PDB entry 7SJZ | X-ray diffraction, 1.85 A resolution | chains A and B

# Chain A
Protein: Cobalt-containing nitrile hydratase subunit alpha
From: Pseudonocardia thermophila
Notes: EC 4.2.1.84
Reference sequence: Q7SID2 (NHAA_PSETH); residues 1-204 here = UniProt positions 1-204
Amino-acid sequence (211 residues; row label = number of the first residue in the row):
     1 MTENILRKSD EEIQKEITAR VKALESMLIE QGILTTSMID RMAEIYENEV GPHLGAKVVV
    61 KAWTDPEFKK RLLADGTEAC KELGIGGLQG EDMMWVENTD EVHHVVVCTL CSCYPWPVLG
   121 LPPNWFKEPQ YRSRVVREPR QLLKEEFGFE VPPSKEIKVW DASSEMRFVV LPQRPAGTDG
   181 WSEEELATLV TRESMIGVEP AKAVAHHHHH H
Not modelled in the structure: 1, 205-211
Cystine bridges: Cys108-Cys113
Construct notes: engineered mutation Ala162 (Ser in Q7SID2); expression tag (205-211)
UniProt features mapped onto this chain:
  - binding site (Co(2+)): Cys108, Cys111, Ser112, Cys113
  - modified residue: Cys111 (Cysteine sulfinic acid (-SO2H)), Cys113 (Cysteine sulfenic acid (-SOH))
Reported in the primary citation:
  - mutagenesis - C108H, C108M (14 +/- 1 s-1), C108S, S162A (63 +/- 3 s-1): decreased catalytic activity on acrylonitrile
  - catalytic residues: Cys108
  - conformationally variable residues (side-chain flip): Cys111, Cys113

# Chain B
Protein: Cobalt-containing nitrile hydratase subunit beta
From: Pseudonocardia thermophila
Notes: EC 4.2.1.84
Reference sequence: Q7SID3 (NHAB_PSETH); numbering as in UniProt (aligned over 1-233)
Amino-acid sequence (233 residues; numbered 1 to 233; the number before each row is that of its first residue):
     1 MNGVYDVGGT DGLGPINRPA DEPVFRAEWE KVAFAMFPAT FRAGFMGLDE FRFGIEQMNP
    61 AEYLESPYYW HWIRTYIHHG VRTGKIDLEE LERRTQYYRE NPDAPLPEHE QKPELIEFVN
   121 QAVYGGLPAS REVDRPPKFK EGDVVRFSTA SPKGHARRAR YVRGKTGTVV KHHGAYIYPD
   181 TAGNGLGECP EHLYTVRFTA QELWGPEGDP NSSVYYDCWE PYIELVDTKA AAA
Not modelled in the structure: 229-233

# Interface between chain A and chain B
Contacting residue pairs - 185 pairs, chain A then chain B:
  Asn4(A) with Glu65(B), hydrogen bond
  Arg7(A) with Glu65(B), salt bridge
  Gln14(A) with Trp29(B), hydrogen bond
  Glu16(A) with Arg99(B), salt bridge
  Ile17(A) with Trp29(B), hydrophobic; Pro67(B), hydrophobic; Trp70(B), hydrophobic
  Thr18(A) with Trp29(B)
  Ala19(A) with Thr95(B); Tyr98(B); Arg99(B)
  Arg20(A) with Trp70(B); Arg74(B); Thr95(B)
  Val21(A) with Trp29(B), hydrophobic; Val32(B), hydrophobic; Ile73(B), hydrophobic
  Lys22(A) with Tyr98(B); Pro102(B), hydrogen bond (side chain-backbone); Ala104(B), hydrogen bond (side chain-backbone)
  Ala23(A) with Leu91(B), hydrophobic; Arg94(B); Thr95(B); Tyr98(B)
  Leu24(A) with Met36(B), hydrophobic; Ile86(B), hydrophobic; Leu91(B)
  Glu25(A) with Val32(B); Met36(B); Leu106(B)
  Ser26(A) with Arg94(B), hydrogen bond; Tyr98(B); Pro107(B)
  Met27(A) with Asp87(B); Glu90(B); Leu91(B), hydrophobic; Arg94(B)
  Leu28(A) with Thr40(B); Phe45(B), hydrophobic; Ile86(B), hydrophobic
  Ile29(A) with Leu106(B), hydrophobic; Pro107(B); His109(B)
  Glu30(A) with Arg94(B), salt bridge; Pro107(B)
  Gln31(A) with Phe45(B); Lys85(B), hydrogen bond (side chain-backbone); Ile86(B)
  Gly32(A) with Lys112(B), hydrogen bond (backbone-side chain)
  Ile33(A) with Ala39(B); Ala43(B), hydrophobic; Phe45(B), hydrophobic; Leu115(B)
  Leu34(A) with Ala39(B), hydrophobic
  Thr35(A) with His109(B); Glu110(B); Gln111(B); Leu115(B)
  Thr36(A) with His109(B), hydrogen bond (backbone-side chain); Gln111(B), hydrogen bond
  Ser37(A) with Gln111(B), hydrogen bond; Ile116(B)
  Met38(A) with Pro38(B); Ala39(B); Leu115(B), hydrophobic; Ile116(B); Val119(B), hydrophobic
  Ile39(A) with Ala35(B), hydrophobic
  Arg41(A) with Val119(B); Asn120(B), hydrogen bond
  Met42(A) with Phe34(B), hydrophobic; Pro38(B), hydrophobic; Val119(B), hydrophobic
  Ala43(A) with Phe25(B), hydrophobic; Lys31(B)
  Ile45(A) with Val119(B), hydrophobic; Asn120(B); Val123(B), hydrophobic
  Tyr46(A) with Val24(B); Phe34(B), hydrophobic; Val123(B)
  Glu47(A) with Phe25(B); Lys31(B), salt bridge
  Glu49(A) with Tyr124(B), hydrogen bond
  Gly86(A) with Val123(B); Tyr124(B)
  Gly87(A) with Val123(B); Tyr124(B); Gly126(B)
  Leu88(A) with Ala122(B); Val123(B), hydrogen bond (backbone-backbone); Gly126(B); Leu127(B), hydrophobic
  Glu91(A) with Gly126(B); Leu127(B), hydrogen bond (side chain-backbone); Pro128(B)
  Asp92(A) with Tyr176(B), hydrogen bond
  Met94(A) with Lys171(B); His173(B)
  Thr109(A) with Tyr5(B); Val7(B); Gly8(B); Tyr161(B)
  Leu110(A) with Tyr5(B); Asp6(B); Arg157(B); Tyr216(B)
  Cys111(A) with Arg52(B); Arg157(B), hydrogen bond
  Ser112(A) with Tyr68(B), hydrogen bond
  Cys113(A) with Arg52(B), hydrogen bond; Arg157(B)
  Trp116(A) with Phe34(B), hydrophobic
  Leu121(A) with Val24(B), hydrophobic; Phe25(B), hydrophobic; Phe34(B), hydrophobic; Tyr69(B)
  Pro123(A) with Glu22(B)
  Asn124(A) with Glu22(B), hydrogen bond (backbone-side chain); Arg26(B)
  Trp125(A) with Ile16(B), hydrophobic; Asn17(B); Arg18(B)
  Lys127(A) with Tyr68(B)
  Glu128(A) with Asn17(B)
  Pro129(A) with Leu13(B); Leu64(B), hydrophobic
  Gln130(A) with Leu13(B), hydrogen bond (side chain-backbone); Gly14(B); Pro15(B); Ile16(B)
  Tyr131(A) with Ile16(B)
  Arg132(A) with Tyr5(B), hydrogen bond (side chain-backbone); Val7(B); Tyr63(B), hydrogen bond
  Ser133(A) with Val7(B); Gly8(B); Gly9(B), hydrogen bond (backbone-backbone); Thr10(B); Leu13(B)
  Val136(A) with Gly8(B); Gly9(B); Tyr161(B); Trp204(B), hydrogen bond (backbone-side chain); Val214(B)
  Arg137(A) with Gly9(B); Asp11(B), salt bridge; Trp204(B)
  Pro139(A) with Ser212(B)
  Arg140(A) with Asp209(B), salt bridge; Asn211(B), hydrogen bond (side chain-backbone)
  Glu146(A) with Ile16(B); Arg18(B), salt bridge
  Phe147(A) with Arg18(B)
  Pro153(A) with Asn211(B), hydrogen bond (backbone-side chain)
  Ser154(A) with Asn211(B), hydrogen bond (backbone-side chain)
  Lys155(A) with Asn211(B), hydrogen bond (backbone-side chain)
  Glu156(A) with Asn211(B)
  Ile157(A) with Asn211(B), hydrogen bond (backbone-backbone); Ser212(B), hydrogen bond (backbone-side chain); Ser213(B), hydrogen bond (backbone-backbone)
  Lys158(A) with Ser213(B); Tyr215(B), hydrogen bond
  Val159(A) with Ser213(B), hydrogen bond (backbone-backbone); Val214(B); Tyr215(B), hydrogen bond (backbone-backbone)
  Trp160(A) with Thr195(B); Tyr215(B), hydrophobic
  Asp161(A) with Tyr161(B), hydrogen bond; Tyr215(B), hydrogen bond (backbone-backbone); Tyr216(B)
  Ser163(A) with Arg157(B), hydrogen bond (backbone-side chain); Tyr216(B); Asp217(B), hydrogen bond (side chain-backbone); Trp219(B)
  Ser164(A) with Leu193(B); Asp217(B), hydrogen bond; Trp219(B)
  Glu165(A) with Arg52(B), salt bridge
  Met166(A) with His173(B); Tyr176(B); Asp217(B)
  Arg167(A) with Arg52(B)
  Phe168(A) with Thr195(B); Asp217(B)
Other interface residues (no listed pair), chain A (86 interface residues in all): Thr2, Ile13, Val50, Gln89, Cys108, Leu142, Ala162, Glu199
Other interface residues (no listed pair), chain B (91 interface residues in all): Ala27, Trp72, Tyr76, Ile77, Asp103, Phe118, Gly125, Ala129, Ala159

# Summary
Chain A and chain B form an interface of 86 and 91 residues respectively, with 39 hydrogen bonds and 8 salt
bridges. Among the polar pairs are Arg7(A)-Glu65(B), Glu16(A)-Arg99(B) and Glu30(A)-Arg94(B). From the paper:
the catalytic residue Cys108(A); C108H, C108M and C108S of chain A, among others, reduce catalytic activity on
acrylonitrile.
Chain A is Cobalt-containing nitrile hydratase subunit alpha and chain B is Cobalt-containing nitrile
hydratase subunit beta, both from Pseudonocardia thermophila; the structure, Crystal structure of aS162A
mutant of Co-type nitrile hydratase from Pseudonocardia thermophila, was determined by X-ray diffraction.
